Entry 7LYI (X-ray diffraction, 1.90 A resolution); this record covers chain A.

Chain A:
Name: 3C-like proteinase
From: Severe acute respiratory syndrome coronavirus 2
Notes: EC 3.4.22.69
UniProtKB: P0DTD1 (R1AB_SARS2); residues 1-306 here correspond to UniProt positions 3264-3569 (UniProt number = residue number + 3263)
Chain sequence (308 residues; row label = number of the first residue in the row; numbers below 1 keep their minus sign (His-1 is residue -1)):
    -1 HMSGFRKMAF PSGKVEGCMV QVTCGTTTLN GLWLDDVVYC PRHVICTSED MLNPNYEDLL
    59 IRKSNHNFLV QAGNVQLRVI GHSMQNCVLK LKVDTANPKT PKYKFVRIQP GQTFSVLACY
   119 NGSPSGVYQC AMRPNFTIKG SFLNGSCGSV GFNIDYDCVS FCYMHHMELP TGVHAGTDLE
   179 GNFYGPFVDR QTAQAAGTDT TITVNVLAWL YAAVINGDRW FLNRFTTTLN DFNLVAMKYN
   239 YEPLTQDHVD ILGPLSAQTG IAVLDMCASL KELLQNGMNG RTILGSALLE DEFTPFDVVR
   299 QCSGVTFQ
Unresolved in the structure: -1 to 1, 306
Construct notes: expression tag (-1 to 0)
Curated features (UniProtKB/Swiss-Prot):
  - active site: His41 (For 3CL-PRO activity), Cys145 (Nucleophile)
  - site: Gln306 (Cleavage)
  - cross-link (Glycyl lysine isopeptide (Lys-Gly)): Lys5 (interchain with G-Cter in ubiquitin), Lys90 (interchain with G-Cter in ubiquitin)
Covalently attached groups: UAWJ9-36-3 (YHI) linked to Cys145
Ion coordination: Na+ near Val77 (its only coordinating residue here)
Ligand contacts: UAWJ9-36-3 (YHI; benzyl (1R,2S,5S)-2-({(2S)-1-hydroxy-3-[(3S)-2-oxopyrrolidin-3-yl]propan-2-yl}carbamoyl)-6,6-dimethyl-3-azabicyclo[3.1.0]hexane-3-carboxylate): His41, Met49, Tyr54, Phe140, Leu141, Asn142, Gly143, Ser144, His163, His164, Met165, Glu166, His172, Asp187, Arg188, Gln189
Reported in the primary citation:
  - binding site for UAWJ9-36-3: Phe140, His163, Glu166
  - conformationally variable residues: Glu166
  - mutagenesis - C145A: abolished catalytic activity

In short:
UAWJ9-36-3 is covalently linked to Cys145. From UniProt: active-site residues His41 and Cys145. From the
paper: a binding site for UAWJ9-36-3 at Phe140, His163 and Glu166; C145A abolishes catalytic activity.
Chain A is 3C-like proteinase (Severe acute respiratory syndrome coronavirus 2); the structure, Crystal
structure of the SARS-CoV-2 (COVID-19) main protease in complex with inhibitor UAWJ9-36-3, was determined by
X-ray diffraction, deposited together with 7LYH.
